PDB entry 8UHI | electron microscopy, 2.35 A resolution | chains I and L of the 16 polymer chains in the assembly

# Chain I (and L)
Molecule: Ribulose bisphosphate carboxylase small subunit
Organism: Synechococcus sp. PCC 7335
Notes: chain L of this document is another copy of the same molecule, construct and numbering; everything in this record applies to it too
Reference sequence: B4WNZ8 (B4WNZ8_SYNS7); numbering as in UniProt (aligned over 1-116)
Chain sequence (116 residues; each row starts with the number of its first residue):
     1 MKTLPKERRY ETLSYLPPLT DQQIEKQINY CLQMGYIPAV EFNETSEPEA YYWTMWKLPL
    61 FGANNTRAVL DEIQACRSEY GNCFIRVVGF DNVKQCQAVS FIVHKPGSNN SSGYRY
Unresolved in the structure: 108-116

# Interface between chain I and chain L
Residue-residue contacts (10):
  F42(I) - K6(L)
  N43(I) - K6(L)
  E44(I) - K6(L)  salt bridge
  T54(I) - K6(L)  hydrogen bond
  M55(I) - T3(L)
  W56(I) - T3(L)
  K57(I) - M1(L)
  K57(I) - T3(L)  hydrogen bond (backbone-side chain)
  L58(I) - M1(L)  hydrophobic
  Y80(I) - T3(L)
Also at the interface, not in a pair above, chain L (5 interface residues in all): L4, P5

# Summary
The interface between chain I and chain L involves 9 residues on one side and 5 on the other, with 2 hydrogen
bonds and 1 salt bridge. Polar contacts include E44(I)-K6(L), T54(I)-K6(L) and K57(I)-T3(L).
Both chains are Ribulose bisphosphate carboxylase small subunit (Synechococcus sp. PCC 7335). Entry 8UHI
(Structure of the far-red light-absorbing allophycocyanin core expressed during FaRLiP) was determined by
electron microscopy, deposited together with 8UHE.
